PDB entry 9CFD | X-ray diffraction, 1.64 A resolution | chains H and P of the 3 polymer chains in the assembly

# Chain H
Protein: Monoclonal 8C1 Fab Heavy Chain
Organism: Homo sapiens
Notes: antibody fragment or engineered binder
Amino-acid sequence (221 residues; row label = number of the first residue in the row):
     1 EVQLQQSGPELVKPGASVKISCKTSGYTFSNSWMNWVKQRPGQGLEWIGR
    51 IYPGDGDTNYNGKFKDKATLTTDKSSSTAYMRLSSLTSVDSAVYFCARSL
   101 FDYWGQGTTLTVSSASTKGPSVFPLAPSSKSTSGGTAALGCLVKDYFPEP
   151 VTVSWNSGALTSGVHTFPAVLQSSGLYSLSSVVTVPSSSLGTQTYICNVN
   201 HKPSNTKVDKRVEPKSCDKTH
Not modelled in the structure: 129-133, 216-221
Cystine bridges: C22-C96, C141-C197

# Chain P
Protein: Outer surface protein C
UniProtKB: Q07337 (OSPC_BORBU); numbering as in UniProt (aligned over 132-146)
Amino-acid sequence (15 residues; numbered 132 to 146; the number before each row is that of its first residue):
   132 ETFTNKLKEKHTDLG
Not modelled in the structure: 146
Swiss-Prot annotation at these positions:
  - natural variant: N136 (N136D: In strain: 2591), E140 to D144 (sequence variant, change not given here; In strain: 2591)

# Chain H / chain P interface
Residue-residue contacts (29; chain H residue first):
  V2(H) - T133(P)
  G26(H) - E132(P)
  G26(H) - T133(P)  hydrogen bond (backbone-backbone)
  Y27(H) - E132(P)
  Y27(H) - T133(P)
  Y27(H) - T135(P)
  T28(H) - T135(P)
  N31(H) - T135(P)  hydrogen bond
  N31(H) - N136(P)
  N31(H) - K137(P)
  N31(H) - T143(P)
  S32(H) - T143(P)
  S32(H) - D144(P)  hydrogen bond
  W33(H) - K139(P)
  W33(H) - E140(P)  hydrogen bond (side chain-backbone)
  W33(H) - K141(P)  hydrogen bond (side chain-backbone)
  W33(H) - T143(P)  hydrogen bond (backbone-side chain)
  R50(H) - K141(P)  hydrogen bond (side chain-backbone)
  R50(H) - H142(P)
  Y52(H) - K137(P)  hydrogen bond (side chain-backbone)
  Y52(H) - K139(P)
  D55(H) - K139(P)  salt bridge
  D57(H) - K139(P)  salt bridge
  R98(H) - D144(P)  salt bridge
  S99(H) - T143(P)  hydrogen bond
  S99(H) - D144(P)  hydrogen bond
  L100(H) - H142(P)
  L100(H) - L145(P)  hydrophobic
  D102(H) - D144(P)
Interface residues without a listed pair, chain H (16 interface residues in all): E1
Interface residues without a listed pair, chain P (13 interface residues in all): L138

# In short
16 residues of chain H and 13 residues of chain P are in contact, with 10 hydrogen bonds and 3 salt bridges.
Polar pairs include D55(H)-K139(P), D57(H)-K139(P) and R98(H)-D144(P).
Chain H is Monoclonal 8C1 Fab Heavy Chain (Homo sapiens) and chain P is Outer surface protein C; the
structure, Fab 8C1 in complex with OspCA peptide P15 (residues 132-146), was determined by X-ray diffraction.
